PDB entry 8Y6D | X-ray diffraction, 1.41 A resolution | chains A and B

== Chain A (and B) ==
Name: GII.10 norovirus P domain in complex with 2'-FL (tablet)
Notes: chain B of this document is another copy of the same molecule, construct and numbering; everything in this record applies to it too
Sequence (315 residues; each row starts with the number of its first residue):
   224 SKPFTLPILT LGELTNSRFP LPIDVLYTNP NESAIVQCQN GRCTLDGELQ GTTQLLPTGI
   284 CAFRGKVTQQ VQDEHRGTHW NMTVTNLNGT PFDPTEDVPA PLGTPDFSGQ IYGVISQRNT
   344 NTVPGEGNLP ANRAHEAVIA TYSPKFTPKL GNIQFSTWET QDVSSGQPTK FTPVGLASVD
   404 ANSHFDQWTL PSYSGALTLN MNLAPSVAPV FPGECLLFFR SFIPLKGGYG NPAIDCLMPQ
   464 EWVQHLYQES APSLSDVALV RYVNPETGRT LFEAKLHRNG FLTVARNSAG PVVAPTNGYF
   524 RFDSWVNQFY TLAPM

== Chain A / chain B interface ==
Residue-residue contacts - 94 pairs, chain A then chain B:
  Pro-230(A) / Gln-471(B)
  Ile-231(A) / Gln-471(B)  hydrogen bond (backbone-side chain)
  Leu-232(A) / Gln-471(B)
  Gly-235(A) / Leu-279(B)
  Glu-236(A) / Leu-278(B)
  Glu-236(A) / Leu-279(B)
  Glu-236(A) / Tyr-470(B)  hydrogen bond
  Leu-237(A) / Leu-279(B)
  Thr-238(A) / Leu-279(B)
  Thr-238(A) / Pro-280(B)
  Thr-238(A) / Thr-281(B)
  Pro-243(A) / Thr-281(B)
  Leu-244(A) / Thr-281(B)
  Leu-244(A) / Lys-393(B)
  Pro-245(A) / Thr-281(B)
  Leu-278(A) / Leu-232(B)  hydrophobic
  Leu-278(A) / Glu-236(B)
  Leu-279(A) / Gly-235(B)
  Leu-279(A) / Glu-236(B)
  Leu-279(A) / Leu-237(B)
  Leu-279(A) / Thr-238(B)
  Pro-280(A) / Thr-238(B)
  Pro-280(A) / Pro-280(B)  hydrophobic
  Pro-280(A) / Glu-464(B)
  Thr-281(A) / Thr-238(B)
  Thr-281(A) / Pro-243(B)
  Thr-281(A) / Leu-244(B)
  Thr-281(A) / Pro-245(B)
  Tyr-335(A) / Val-337(B)
  Tyr-335(A) / Ala-357(B)
  Val-337(A) / Tyr-335(B)
  Val-337(A) / Val-397(B)  hydrophobic
  Ser-339(A) / Pro-447(B)
  Arg-341(A) / Ile-446(B)  hydrogen bond (side chain-backbone)
  Arg-341(A) / Pro-447(B)
  Arg-341(A) / Leu-448(B)
  Arg-341(A) / Gly-453(B)  hydrogen bond (side chain-backbone)
  Arg-341(A) / Asn-454(B)  hydrogen bond
  Arg-341(A) / Pro-455(B)
  Val-346(A) / Tyr-452(B)  hydrophobic
  Glu-349(A) / Tyr-452(B)
  Leu-352(A) / Tyr-452(B)
  Leu-352(A) / Gly-453(B)
  Pro-353(A) / Gly-451(B)
  Pro-353(A) / Tyr-452(B)
  Pro-353(A) / Gly-453(B)  hydrogen bond (backbone-backbone)
  Ala-354(A) / Gly-451(B)
  Ala-354(A) / Tyr-452(B)
  Asn-355(A) / Leu-448(B)
  Asn-355(A) / Gly-450(B)
  Asn-355(A) / Gly-451(B)  hydrogen bond (backbone-backbone)
  Asn-355(A) / Tyr-452(B)
  Asn-355(A) / Gly-453(B)  hydrogen bond (side chain-backbone)
  Arg-356(A) / Leu-448(B)
  Arg-356(A) / Lys-449(B)
  Ala-357(A) / Tyr-335(B)  hydrophobic
  Ala-357(A) / Leu-448(B)
  Ala-357(A) / Lys-449(B)  hydrogen bond (backbone-side chain)
  His-358(A) / Lys-449(B)
  Glu-359(A) / Glu-359(B)
  Lys-393(A) / Leu-244(B)
  Lys-393(A) / Pro-447(B)
  Val-397(A) / Val-337(B)  hydrophobic
  Ile-446(A) / Arg-341(B)  hydrogen bond (backbone-side chain)
  Pro-447(A) / Ser-339(B)
  Pro-447(A) / Arg-341(B)
  Pro-447(A) / Lys-393(B)
  Leu-448(A) / Arg-341(B)
  Leu-448(A) / Asn-355(B)
  Leu-448(A) / Arg-356(B)
  Leu-448(A) / Ala-357(B)
  Lys-449(A) / Arg-356(B)
  Lys-449(A) / Ala-357(B)  hydrogen bond (side chain-backbone)
  Gly-450(A) / Asn-355(B)
  Gly-451(A) / Pro-353(B)
  Gly-451(A) / Ala-354(B)
  Gly-451(A) / Asn-355(B)  hydrogen bond (backbone-side chain)
  Tyr-452(A) / Leu-352(B)
  Tyr-452(A) / Pro-353(B)
  Tyr-452(A) / Ala-354(B)
  Tyr-452(A) / Asn-355(B)
  Gly-453(A) / Arg-341(B)  hydrogen bond (backbone-side chain)
  Gly-453(A) / Leu-352(B)
  Gly-453(A) / Pro-353(B)  hydrogen bond (backbone-backbone)
  Gly-453(A) / Asn-355(B)  hydrogen bond (backbone-side chain)
  Asn-454(A) / Arg-341(B)  hydrogen bond
  Pro-455(A) / Arg-341(B)
  Glu-464(A) / Pro-280(B)
  Glu-464(A) / Gln-467(B)
  Gln-467(A) / Glu-464(B)
  Tyr-470(A) / Glu-236(B)
  Gln-471(A) / Pro-230(B)
  Gln-471(A) / Ile-231(B)  hydrogen bond (side chain-backbone)
  Gln-471(A) / Leu-232(B)
Interface residues without a listed pair, chain A (46 interface residues in all): Thr-395, Phe-445
Interface residues without a listed pair, chain B (45 interface residues in all): Arg-287, His-358, Thr-395, Phe-445

== In short ==
Chain A and chain B form an interface of 46 and 45 residues respectively; the contacts include 17 hydrogen
bonds. Among the polar pairs are Ile-231(A)/Gln-471(B), Glu-236(A)/Tyr-470(B) and Arg-341(A)/Ile-446(B).
Chain A and chain B are both GII.10 norovirus P domain in complex with 2'-FL (tablet); the structure,
Norovirus GII.10 P domain and 2'-FL (tablet), was determined by X-ray diffraction together with 8Y5V and 8Y6C
from the same study.
